Entry 7NAT (electron microscopy, 3.59 A resolution); this record covers chains A and N of the 22 polymer chains in the assembly.

Chain A:
Molecule: 16S rRNA
Source organism: Escherichia coli (strain K12)
Sequence (1542 nucleotides; numbered 1 to 1542; the number before each row is that of its first residue):
     1 AAAUUGAAGA GUUUGAUCAU GGCUCAGAUU GAACGCUGGC GGCAGGCCUA ACACAUGCAA
    61 GUCGAACGGU AACAGGAAGA AGCUUGCUUC UUUGCUGACG AGUGGCGGAC GGGUGAGUAA
   121 UGUCUGGGAA ACUGCCUGAU GGAGGGGGAU AACUACUGGA AACGGUAGCU AAUACCGCAU
   181 AACGUCGCAA GACCAAAGAG GGGGACCUUC GGGCCUCUUG CCAUCGGAUG UGCCCAGAUG
   241 GGAUUAGCUA GUAGGUGGGG UAACGGCUCA CCUAGGCGAC GAUCCCUAGC UGGUCUGAGA
   301 GGAUGACCAG CCACACUGGA ACUGAGACAC GGUCCAGACU CCUACGGGAG GCAGCAGUGG
   361 GGAAUAUUGC ACAAUGGGCG CAAGCCUGAU GCAGCCAUGC CGCGUGUAUG AAGAAGGCCU
   421 UCGGGUUGUA AAGUACUUUC AGCGGGGAGG AAGGGAGUAA AGUUAAUACC UUUGCUCAUU
   481 GACGUUACCC GCAGAAGAAG CACCGGCUAA CUCCGUGCCA GCAGCCXCGG UAAUACGGAG
   541 GGUGCAAGCG UUAAUCGGAA UUACUGGGCG UAAAGCGCAC GCAGGCGGUU UGUUAAGUCA
   601 GAUGUGAAAU CCCCGGGCUC AACCUGGGAA CUGCAUCUGA UACUGGCAAG CUUGAGUCUC
   661 GUAGAGGGGG GUAGAAUUCC AGGUGUAGCG GUGAAAUGCG UAGAGAUCUG GAGGAAUACC
   721 GGUGGCGAAG GCGGCCCCCU GGACGAAGAC UGACGCUCAG GUGCGAAAGC GUGGGGAGCA
   781 AACAGGAUUA GAUACCCUGG UAGUCCACGC CGUAAACGAU GUCGACUUGG AGGUUGUGCC
   841 CUUGAGGCGU GGCUUCCGGA GCUAACGCGU UAAGUCGACC GCCUGGGGAG UACGGCCGCA
   901 AGGUUAAAAC UCAAAUGAAU UGACGGGGGC CCGCACAAGC GGUGGAGCAU GUGGUUUAAU
   961 UCGAUGXAAC GCGAAGAACC UUACCUGGUC UUGACAUCCA CGGAAGUUUU CAGAGAUGAG
  1021 AAUGUGCCUU CGGGAACCGU GAGACAGGUG CUGCAUGGCU GUCGUCAGCU CGUGUUGUGA
  1081 AAUGUUGGGU UAAGUCCCGC AACGAGCGCA ACCCUUAUCC UUUGUUGCCA GCGGUCCGGC
  1141 CGGGAACUCA AAGGAGACUG CCAGUGAUAA ACUGGAGGAA GGUGGGGAUG ACGUCAAGUC
  1201 AUCAUGGCCC UUACGACCAG GGCUACACAC GUGCUACAAU GGCGCAUACA AAGAGAAGCG
  1261 ACCUCGCGAG AGCAAGCGGA CCUCAUAAAG UGCGUCGUAG UCCGGAUUGG AGUCUGCAAC
  1321 UCGACUCCAU GAAGUCGGAA UCGCUAGUAA UCGUGGAUCA GAAUGCCACG GUGAAUACGU
  1381 UCCCGGGCCU UGUACACACC GCCCGUXACA CCAUGGGAGU GGGUUGCAAA AGAAGUAGGU
  1441 AGCUUAACCU UCGGGAGGGC GCUUACCACU UUGUGAUUCA UGACUGGGGU GAAGUCGUAA
  1501 CAAGGUAACC GUAGGGGAAC CUGCGGUUGG AUCACCUCCU UA
Unresolved in the structure: 1393-1502, 1541-1542
Modified / non-standard residues: PSU (pseudouridine-5'-monophosphate) at position 516, G7M (N7-methyl-guanosine-5'-monophosphate) at position 527, 2MG (2N-methylguanosine-5'-monophosphate) at position 966, 5MC (5-methylcytidine-5'-monophosphate) at position 967, 2MG (2N-methylguanosine-5'-monophosphate) at position 1207, 4OC (4n,o2'-methylcytidine-5'-monophosphate) at position 1402, 5MC (5-methylcytidine-5'-monophosphate) at position 1407, UR3 (3-methyluridine-5'-monophoshate) at position 1498, 2MG (2N-methylguanosine-5'-monophosphate) at position 1516, MA6 (6N-dimethyladenosine-5'-monophoshate) at position 1518, MA6 (6N-dimethyladenosine-5'-monophoshate) at position 1519

Chain N:
Molecule: 30S ribosomal protein S14
Source organism: Escherichia coli (strain K12)
UniProtKB: P0AG59 (RS14_ECOLI); residue numbers follow UniProt; this construct covers 1-101
Sequence (101 residues; row label = number of the first residue in the row):
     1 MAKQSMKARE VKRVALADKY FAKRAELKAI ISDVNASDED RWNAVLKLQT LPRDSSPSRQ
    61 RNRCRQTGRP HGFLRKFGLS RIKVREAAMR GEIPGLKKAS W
Unresolved in the structure: 1

How chain A and chain N interact:
Contacting residue pairs (75; chain A residue first):
  G973(A) with Arg81(N), hydrogen bond to the phosphate
  A974(A) with Arg69(N), salt bridge to the phosphate; His71(N), stacking on the base; Arg81(N), salt bridge to the phosphate
  A975(A) with Gly72(N), sugar contact
  G976(A) with His71(N), salt bridge to the phosphate; Gly72(N), hydrogen bond to the phosphate
  A977(A) with Arg61(N), salt bridge to the phosphate
  C979(A) with Ser58(N), hydrogen bond to the base; Arg59(N), base contact
  C980(A) with Arg13(N), hydrogen bond to the sugar; Ser58(N), base contact; Arg59(N), hydrogen bond to the sugar
  U981(A) with Arg9(N), salt bridge to the phosphate; Arg13(N), salt bridge to the phosphate; Arg61(N), hydrogen bond to the sugar; Arg63(N), phosphate contact
  U982(A) with Met6(N), sugar contact; Arg63(N), salt bridge to the phosphate; Pro70(N), phosphate contact
  A983(A) with Met6(N), phosphate contact; Arg9(N), salt bridge to the phosphate
  A994(A) with Ser5(N), base contact; Ala8(N), sugar contact
  C995(A) with Ala8(N), sugar contact
  U1007(A) with Lys19(N), phosphate contact
  U1008(A) with Lys23(N), salt bridge to the phosphate
  G1047(A) with Gln4(N), phosphate contact
  G1048(A) with Lys3(N), phosphate contact; Gln4(N), hydrogen bond to the phosphate
  U1049(A) with Ala2(N), base contact; Lys3(N), phosphate contact
  C1059(A) with Arg85(N), phosphate contact
  U1060(A) with Arg85(N), salt bridge to the phosphate
  C1114(A) with Ser100(N), hydrogen bond to the sugar
  U1115(A) with Ser100(N), sugar contact; Trp101(N), sugar contact
  G1186(A) with Trp101(N), hydrogen bond to the base
  G1187(A) with Ser100(N), hydrogen bond to the base; Trp101(N), sugar contact
  A1188(A) with Lys98(N), phosphate contact; Ser100(N), hydrogen bond to the sugar
  U1189(A) with Lys98(N), salt bridge to the phosphate
  U1202(A) with Thr67(N), base contact; Arg69(N), hydrogen bond to the sugar; Lys83(N), hydrogen bond to the base
  C1203(A) with Ala2(N), phosphate contact; Thr67(N), sugar contact
  A1216(A) with Lys3(N), salt bridge to the phosphate; Ser5(N), hydrogen bond to the phosphate
  C1217(A) with Ser5(N), phosphate contact; Arg9(N), salt bridge to the phosphate
  A1219(A) with Arg53(N), salt bridge to the phosphate
  G1220(A) with Arg53(N), salt bridge to the phosphate
  A1257(A) with Phe21(N), base contact
  G1316(A) with Lys28(N), salt bridge to the phosphate; Ser56(N), hydrogen bond to the phosphate; Ser58(N), phosphate contact
  C1317(A) with Arg24(N), salt bridge to the phosphate; Lys28(N), salt bridge to the phosphate; Leu48(N), sugar contact; Gln49(N), sugar contact; Arg53(N), hydrogen bond to the base; Ser56(N), hydrogen bond to the phosphate; Pro57(N), phosphate contact
  U1358(A) with Phe73(N), sugar contact; Leu74(N), phosphate contact; Arg75(N), hydrogen bond to the phosphate
  C1359(A) with Asn62(N), hydrogen bond to the phosphate; Phe73(N), phosphate contact; Arg75(N), salt bridge to the phosphate
  A1360(A) with Ser58(N), base contact; Arg75(N), salt bridge to the phosphate
  A1368(A) with Trp101(N), phosphate contact
  C1369(A) with Trp101(N), phosphate contact
Also at the interface, not in a pair above, chain A (40 interface residues in all): C1218
Also at the interface, not in a pair above, chain N (40 interface residues in all): Gln60, Ile82, Ala99

Summary:
Chain A and chain N each contribute 40 residues to their interface, with 19 hydrogen bonds, 20 salt bridges
and 1 aromatic stacking contact. Polar contacts include C979(A)-Ser58(N), G1186(A)-Trp101(N) and
G1187(A)-Ser100(N).
Chain A is 16S rRNA and chain N is 30S ribosomal protein S14, both from Escherichia coli (strain K12); the
structure, Bacterial 30S ribosomal subunit assembly complex state A (Consensus refinement), was determined by
electron microscopy, deposited together with 7AF3, 7AF5, 7AF8, 7AFA, 7AFD, 7AFH and 17 further entries.
